Entry 7Z47 (electron microscopy, 3.80 A resolution); this record covers chains D and E of the 9 polymer chains in the assembly.

# Chain D (and E)
Protein: Putative tail fiber
Source organism: Escherichia phage vB_EcoP_SU10
Notes: chain E of this document is another copy of the same molecule, construct and numbering; everything in this record applies to it too
UniProt: A0A0B4N0B9 (A0A0B4N0B9_9CAUD); numbering as in UniProt (aligned over 1-786)
Sequence (786 residues; row label = number of the first residue in the row):
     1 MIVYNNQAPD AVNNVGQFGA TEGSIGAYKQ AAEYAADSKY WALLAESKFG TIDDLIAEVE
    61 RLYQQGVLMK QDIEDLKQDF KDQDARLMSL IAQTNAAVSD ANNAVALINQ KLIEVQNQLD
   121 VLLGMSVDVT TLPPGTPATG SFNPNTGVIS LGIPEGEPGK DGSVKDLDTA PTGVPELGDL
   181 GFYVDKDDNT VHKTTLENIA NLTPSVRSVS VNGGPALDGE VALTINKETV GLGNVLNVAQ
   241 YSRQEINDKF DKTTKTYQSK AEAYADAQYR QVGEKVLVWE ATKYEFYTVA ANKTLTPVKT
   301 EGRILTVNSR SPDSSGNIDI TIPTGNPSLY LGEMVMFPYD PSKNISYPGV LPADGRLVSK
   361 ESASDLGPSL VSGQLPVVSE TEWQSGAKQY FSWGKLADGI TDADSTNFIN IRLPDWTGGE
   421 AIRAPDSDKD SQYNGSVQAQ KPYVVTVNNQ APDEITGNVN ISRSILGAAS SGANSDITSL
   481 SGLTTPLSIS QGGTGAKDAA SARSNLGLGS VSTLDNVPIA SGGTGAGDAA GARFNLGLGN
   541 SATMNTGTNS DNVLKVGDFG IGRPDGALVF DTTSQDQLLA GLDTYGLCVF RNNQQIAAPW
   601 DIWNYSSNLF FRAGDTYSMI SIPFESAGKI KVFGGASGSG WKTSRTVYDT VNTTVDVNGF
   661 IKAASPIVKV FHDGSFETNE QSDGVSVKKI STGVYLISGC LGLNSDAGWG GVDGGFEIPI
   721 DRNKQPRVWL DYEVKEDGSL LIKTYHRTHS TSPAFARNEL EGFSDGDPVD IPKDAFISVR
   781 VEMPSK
Disordered / not traced: 1, 89-786 (chain E: 1-11, 92-786)

# Interface between chain D and chain E
Pairs across the interface (46):
  N5(D) with A27(E); K29(E)
  N6(D) with A27(E), hydrogen bond (backbone-backbone)
  Q7(D) with A27(E), hydrogen bond (backbone-backbone); Y28(E); Y34(E)
  A8(D) with Y28(E)
  P9(D) with Y28(E); Y34(E)
  A11(D) with I25(E), hydrophobic; Y28(E)
  V12(D) with I25(E)
  N13(D) with Y28(E), hydrogen bond
  A20(D) with Y28(E)
  Y28(D) with Y28(E), hydrophobic; K29(E); Q30(E); A31(E); Y34(E)
  A31(D) with Y34(E), hydrophobic
  A32(D) with Y34(E)
  A35(D) with Y34(E); S38(E)
  S38(D) with S38(E), hydrogen bond
  K39(D) with W41(E)
  A42(D) with W41(E); A45(E), hydrophobic
  A45(D) with F49(E), hydrophobic
  E46(D) with K48(E)
  F49(D) with F49(E), hydrophobic; I52(E), hydrophobic; I56(E), hydrophobic
  I52(D) with I56(E), hydrophobic
  I56(D) with V59(E), hydrophobic; Y63(E), hydrophobic
  E60(D) with Y63(E)
  V67(D) with K70(E)
  D75(D) with K77(E), salt bridge
  K77(D) with K81(E)
  Q78(D) with K77(E); K81(E); D84(E)
  K81(D) with K81(E); D84(E), salt bridge
  A85(D) with M88(E), hydrophobic
  R86(D) with M88(E)
Interface residues without a listed pair, chain D (35 interface residues in all): Y4, Y34, L43, Y63, Q71, E74
Interface residues without a listed pair, chain E (24 interface residues in all): D53, V67, F80

# Summary
35 residues of chain D and 24 residues of chain E are in contact; the contacts include 4 hydrogen bonds and 2
salt bridges. Polar pairs include D75(D)-K77(E), K81(D)-D84(E) and N13(D)-Y28(E).
Chain D and chain E are both Putative tail fiber (Escherichia phage vB_EcoP_SU10); the structure, Tail of
bacteriophage SU10, was determined by electron microscopy together with 7Z4A and 7Z4F from the same study.
